PDB entry 8JX8 | electron microscopy, 3.30 A resolution | chains A and B of the 10 polymer chains in the assembly

[Chain A (and B)]
Name: LDL receptor related protein 2
From: Rattus norvegicus
Notes: chain B of this document is another copy of the same molecule, construct and numbering; everything in this record applies to it too
UniProt: A0A0G2K9W7 (A0A0G2K9W7_RAT); numbering as in UniProt (aligned over 1-4660)
Sequence (4660 residues; row label = number of the first residue in the row):
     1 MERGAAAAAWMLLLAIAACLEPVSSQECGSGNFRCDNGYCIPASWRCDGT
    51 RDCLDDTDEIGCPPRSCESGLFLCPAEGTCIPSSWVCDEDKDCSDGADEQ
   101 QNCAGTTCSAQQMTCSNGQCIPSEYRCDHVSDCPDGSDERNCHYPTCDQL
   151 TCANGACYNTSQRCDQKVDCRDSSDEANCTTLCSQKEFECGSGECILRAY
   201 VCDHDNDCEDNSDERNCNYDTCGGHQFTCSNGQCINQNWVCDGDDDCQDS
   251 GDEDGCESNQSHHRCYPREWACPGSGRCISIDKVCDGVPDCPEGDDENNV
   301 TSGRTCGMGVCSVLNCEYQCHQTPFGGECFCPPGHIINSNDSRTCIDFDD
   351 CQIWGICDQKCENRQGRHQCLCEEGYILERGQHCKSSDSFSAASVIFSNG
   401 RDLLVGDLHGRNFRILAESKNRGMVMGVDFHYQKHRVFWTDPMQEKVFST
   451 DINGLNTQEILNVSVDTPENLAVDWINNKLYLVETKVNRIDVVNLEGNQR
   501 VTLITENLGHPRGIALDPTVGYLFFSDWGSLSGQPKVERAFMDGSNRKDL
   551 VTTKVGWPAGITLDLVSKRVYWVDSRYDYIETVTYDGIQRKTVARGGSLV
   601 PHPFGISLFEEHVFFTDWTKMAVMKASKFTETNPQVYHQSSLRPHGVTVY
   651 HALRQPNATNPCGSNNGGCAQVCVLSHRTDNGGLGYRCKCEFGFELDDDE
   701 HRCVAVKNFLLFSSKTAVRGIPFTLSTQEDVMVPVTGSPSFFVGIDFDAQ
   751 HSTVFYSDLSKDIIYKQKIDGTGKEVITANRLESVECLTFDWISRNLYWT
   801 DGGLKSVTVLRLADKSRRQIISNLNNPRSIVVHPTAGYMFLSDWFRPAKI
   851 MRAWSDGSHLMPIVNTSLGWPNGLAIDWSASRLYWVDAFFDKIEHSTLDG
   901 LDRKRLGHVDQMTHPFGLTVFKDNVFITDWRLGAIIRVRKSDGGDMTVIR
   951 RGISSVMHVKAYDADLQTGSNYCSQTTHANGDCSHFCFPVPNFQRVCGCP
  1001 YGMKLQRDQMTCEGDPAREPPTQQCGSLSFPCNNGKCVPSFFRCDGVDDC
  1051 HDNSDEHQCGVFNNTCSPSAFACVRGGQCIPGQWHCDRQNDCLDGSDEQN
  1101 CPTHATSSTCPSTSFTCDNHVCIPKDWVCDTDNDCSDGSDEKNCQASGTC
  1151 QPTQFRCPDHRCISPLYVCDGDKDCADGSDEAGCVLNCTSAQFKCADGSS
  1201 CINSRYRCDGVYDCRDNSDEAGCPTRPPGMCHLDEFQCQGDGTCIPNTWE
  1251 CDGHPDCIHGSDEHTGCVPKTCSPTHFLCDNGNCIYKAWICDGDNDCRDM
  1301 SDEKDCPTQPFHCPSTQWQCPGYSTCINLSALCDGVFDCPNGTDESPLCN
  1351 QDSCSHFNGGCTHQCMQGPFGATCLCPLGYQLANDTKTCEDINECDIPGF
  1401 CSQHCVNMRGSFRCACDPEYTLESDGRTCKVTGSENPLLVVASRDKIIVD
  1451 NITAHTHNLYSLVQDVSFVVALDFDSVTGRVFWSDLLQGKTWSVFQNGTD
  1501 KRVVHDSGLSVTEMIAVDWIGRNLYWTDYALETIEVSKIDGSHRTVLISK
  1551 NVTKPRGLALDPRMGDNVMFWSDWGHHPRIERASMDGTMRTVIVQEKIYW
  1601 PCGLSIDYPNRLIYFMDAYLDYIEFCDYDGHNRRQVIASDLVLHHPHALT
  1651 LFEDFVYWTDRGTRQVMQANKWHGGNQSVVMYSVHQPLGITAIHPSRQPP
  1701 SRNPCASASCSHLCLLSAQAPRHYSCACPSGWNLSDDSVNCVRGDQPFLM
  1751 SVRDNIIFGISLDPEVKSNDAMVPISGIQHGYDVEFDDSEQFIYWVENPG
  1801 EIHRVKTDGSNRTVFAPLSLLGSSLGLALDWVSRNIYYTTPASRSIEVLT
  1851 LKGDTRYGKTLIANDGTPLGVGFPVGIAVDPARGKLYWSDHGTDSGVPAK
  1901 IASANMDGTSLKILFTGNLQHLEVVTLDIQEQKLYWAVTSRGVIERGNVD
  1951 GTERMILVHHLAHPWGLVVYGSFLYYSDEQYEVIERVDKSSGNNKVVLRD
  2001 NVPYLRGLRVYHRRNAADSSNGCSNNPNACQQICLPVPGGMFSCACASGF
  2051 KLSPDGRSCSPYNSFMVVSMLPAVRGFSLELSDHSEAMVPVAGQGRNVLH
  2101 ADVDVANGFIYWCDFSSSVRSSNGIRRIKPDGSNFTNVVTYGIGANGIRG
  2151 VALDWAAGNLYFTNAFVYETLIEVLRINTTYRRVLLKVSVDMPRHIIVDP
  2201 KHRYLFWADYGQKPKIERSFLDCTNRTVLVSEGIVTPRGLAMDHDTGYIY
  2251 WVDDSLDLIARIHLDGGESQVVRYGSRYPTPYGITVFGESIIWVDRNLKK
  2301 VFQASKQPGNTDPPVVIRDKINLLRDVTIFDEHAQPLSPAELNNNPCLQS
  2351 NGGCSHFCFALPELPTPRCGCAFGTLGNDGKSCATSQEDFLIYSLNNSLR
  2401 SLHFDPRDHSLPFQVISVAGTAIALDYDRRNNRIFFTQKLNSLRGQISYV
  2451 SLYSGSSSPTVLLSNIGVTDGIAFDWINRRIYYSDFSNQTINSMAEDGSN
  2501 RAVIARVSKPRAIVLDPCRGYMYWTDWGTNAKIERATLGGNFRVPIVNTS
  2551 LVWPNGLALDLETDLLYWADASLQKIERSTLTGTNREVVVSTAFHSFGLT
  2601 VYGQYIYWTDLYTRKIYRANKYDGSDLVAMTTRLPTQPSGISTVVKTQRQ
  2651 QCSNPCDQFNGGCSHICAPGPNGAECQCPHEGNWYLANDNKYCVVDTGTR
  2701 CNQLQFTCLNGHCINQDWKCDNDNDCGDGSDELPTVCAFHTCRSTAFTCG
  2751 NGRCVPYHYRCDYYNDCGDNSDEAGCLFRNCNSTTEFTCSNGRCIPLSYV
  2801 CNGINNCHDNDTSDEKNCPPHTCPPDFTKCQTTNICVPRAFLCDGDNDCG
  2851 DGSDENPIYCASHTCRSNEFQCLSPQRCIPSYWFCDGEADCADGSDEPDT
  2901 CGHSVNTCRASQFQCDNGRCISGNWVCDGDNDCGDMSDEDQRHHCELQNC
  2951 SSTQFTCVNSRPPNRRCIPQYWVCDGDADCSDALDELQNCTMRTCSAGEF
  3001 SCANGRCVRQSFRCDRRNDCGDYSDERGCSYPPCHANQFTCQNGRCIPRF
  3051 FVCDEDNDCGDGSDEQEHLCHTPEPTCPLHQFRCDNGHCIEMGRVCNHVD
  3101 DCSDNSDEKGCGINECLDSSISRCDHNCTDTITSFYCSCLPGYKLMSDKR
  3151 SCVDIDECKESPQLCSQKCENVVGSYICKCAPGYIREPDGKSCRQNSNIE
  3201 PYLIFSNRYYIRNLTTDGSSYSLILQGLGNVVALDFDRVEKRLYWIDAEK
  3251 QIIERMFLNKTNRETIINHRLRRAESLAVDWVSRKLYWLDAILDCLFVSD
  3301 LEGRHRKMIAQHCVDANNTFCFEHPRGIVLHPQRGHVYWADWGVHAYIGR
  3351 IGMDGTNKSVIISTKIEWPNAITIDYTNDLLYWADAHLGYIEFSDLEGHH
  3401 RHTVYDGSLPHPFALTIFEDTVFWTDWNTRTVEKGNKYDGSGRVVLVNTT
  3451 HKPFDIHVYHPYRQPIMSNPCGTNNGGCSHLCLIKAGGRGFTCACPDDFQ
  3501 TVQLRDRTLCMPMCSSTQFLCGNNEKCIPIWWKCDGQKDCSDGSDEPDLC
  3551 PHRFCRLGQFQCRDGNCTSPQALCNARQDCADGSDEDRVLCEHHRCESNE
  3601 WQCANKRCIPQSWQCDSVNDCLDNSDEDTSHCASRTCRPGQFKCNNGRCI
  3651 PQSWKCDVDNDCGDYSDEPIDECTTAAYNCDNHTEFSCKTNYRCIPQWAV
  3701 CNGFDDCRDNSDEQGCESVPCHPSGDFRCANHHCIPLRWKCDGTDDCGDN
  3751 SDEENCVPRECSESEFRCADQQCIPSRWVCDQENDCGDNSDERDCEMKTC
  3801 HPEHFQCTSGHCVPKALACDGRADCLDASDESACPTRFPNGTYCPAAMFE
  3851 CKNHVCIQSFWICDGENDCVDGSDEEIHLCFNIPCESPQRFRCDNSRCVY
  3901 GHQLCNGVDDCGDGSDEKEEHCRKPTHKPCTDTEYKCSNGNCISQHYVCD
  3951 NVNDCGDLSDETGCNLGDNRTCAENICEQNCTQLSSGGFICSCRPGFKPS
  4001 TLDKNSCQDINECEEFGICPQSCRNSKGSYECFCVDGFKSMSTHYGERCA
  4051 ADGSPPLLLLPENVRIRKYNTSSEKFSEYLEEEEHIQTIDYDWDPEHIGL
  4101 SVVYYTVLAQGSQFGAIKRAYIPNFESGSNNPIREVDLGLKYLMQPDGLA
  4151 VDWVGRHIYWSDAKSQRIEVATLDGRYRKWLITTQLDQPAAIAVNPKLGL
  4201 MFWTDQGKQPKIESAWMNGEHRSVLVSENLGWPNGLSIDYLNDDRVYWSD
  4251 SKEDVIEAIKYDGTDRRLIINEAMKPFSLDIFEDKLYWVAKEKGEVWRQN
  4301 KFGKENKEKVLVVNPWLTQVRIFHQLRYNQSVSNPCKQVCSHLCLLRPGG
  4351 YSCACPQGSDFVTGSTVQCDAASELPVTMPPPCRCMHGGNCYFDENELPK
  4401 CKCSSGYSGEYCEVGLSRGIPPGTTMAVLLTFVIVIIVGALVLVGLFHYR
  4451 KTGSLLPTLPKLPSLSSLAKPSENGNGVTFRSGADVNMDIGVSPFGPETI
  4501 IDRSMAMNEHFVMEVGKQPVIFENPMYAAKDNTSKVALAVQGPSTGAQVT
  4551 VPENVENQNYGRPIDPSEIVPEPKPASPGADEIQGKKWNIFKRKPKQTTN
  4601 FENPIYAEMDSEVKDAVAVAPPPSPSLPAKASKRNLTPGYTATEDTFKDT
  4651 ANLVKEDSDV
Disordered / not traced: 1-1305, 2742-4660 (chain B: 1-1307, 2742-4660)
Disulfides: Cys-1313/Cys-1326, Cys-1320/Cys-1339, Cys-1333/Cys-1349, Cys-1354/Cys-1365, Cys-1361/Cys-1374, Cys-1376/Cys-1389, Cys-1395/Cys-1405, Cys-1401/Cys-1414, Cys-1416/Cys-1429, Cys-1710/Cys-1726, Cys-1728/Cys-1741, Cys-2023/Cys-2034, Cys-2030/Cys-2044, Cys-2046/Cys-2059, Cys-2347/Cys-2358, Cys-2354/Cys-2369, Cys-2371/Cys-2383, Cys-2518/Cys-2652, Cys-2656/Cys-2667, Cys-2663/Cys-2676, Cys-2678/Cys-2693, Cys-2701/Cys-2713, Cys-2708/Cys-2726, Cys-2720/Cys-2737
Glycans and other covalent adducts: N-acetylglucosamine (NAG) linked to Asn-1384, Asn-1451, Asn-1497, Asn-1551, Asn-1676, Asn-1733, Asn-1811, Asn-2134, Asn-2178, Asn-2225, Asn-2396, Asn-2488, Asn-2548; 2-acetamido-2-deoxy-alpha-D-galactopyranose (A2G) linked to Thr-2741
Metal / ion sites: Ca2+ site 1: Ala-1331, Asp-1334, Val-1336, Asp-1338, Asp-1344, Glu-1345; Ca2+ site 2: Asp-1391, Ile-1392, Glu-1394, Asn-1407, Met-1408, Ser-1411; Ca2+ site 3: Ala-1618, Asp-1621, His-1644; Ni2+: His-1921, Glu-1923, His-1963 (shared with 1 residue of chain J); Ca2+ site 4: Asn-2001 (shared with Asp-2254(B), Asp-2257(B), Pro-2279(B) of chain B); Ca2+ site 5: Asp-2254, Asp-2257, Pro-2279 (shared with Asn-2001(B) of chain B); Ca2+ site 6: Trp-2718, Asp-2721, Asp-2723, Asp-2725, Asp-2731, Glu-2732

[Interface between chain A and chain B]
Contacting residue pairs - 86 pairs, chain A then chain B:
  Trp-1574(A) / Gln-2212(B)  hydrogen bond (backbone-side chain)
  Gly-1575(A) / Gln-2212(B)  hydrogen bond (backbone-side chain)
  His-1576(A) / Gln-2212(B)
  His-1576(A) / Lys-2213(B)  hydrogen bond (backbone-backbone)
  His-1576(A) / Pro-2214(B)
  His-1576(A) / Val-2235(B)
  His-1577(A) / Pro-2214(B)
  Pro-1578(A) / Gln-2212(B)
  Tyr-1599(A) / Val-2190(B)
  Tyr-1599(A) / Met-2192(B)
  Tyr-1599(A) / Gln-2212(B)  hydrogen bond (backbone-side chain)
  Trp-1600(A) / Gln-2212(B)
  Tyr-1619(A) / Tyr-2168(B)  hydrogen bond (side chain-backbone)
  Tyr-1619(A) / Ser-2189(B)  hydrogen bond (side chain-backbone)
  Ser-1639(A) / Ser-2625(B)
  Ser-1639(A) / Leu-2627(B)
  Asp-1640(A) / Ser-2591(B)
  Asp-1640(A) / Thr-2592(B)  hydrogen bond
  Leu-1641(A) / Thr-2592(B)
  Leu-1641(A) / Phe-2594(B)  hydrophobic
  Leu-1641(A) / Leu-2627(B)  hydrophobic
  Val-1642(A) / Thr-2592(B)  hydrogen bond (backbone-side chain)
  Thr-1893(A) / Ser-1940(B)
  Asp-1894(A) / His-1921(B)  salt bridge
  Asp-1894(A) / Ser-1940(B)
  Ser-1895(A) / Thr-1939(B)
  Ser-1895(A) / Ser-1940(B)  hydrogen bond (backbone-backbone)
  His-1921(A) / Asp-1894(B)  salt bridge
  Ser-1940(A) / Thr-1893(B)
  Ser-1940(A) / Asp-1894(B)
  Ser-1940(A) / Ser-1895(B)
  Tyr-1976(A) / Arg-2277(B)
  Gln-1980(A) / Pro-2279(B)
  Gln-1980(A) / Asn-2297(B)  hydrogen bond (backbone-side chain)
  Gln-1980(A) / Leu-2298(B)
  Gln-1980(A) / Lys-2299(B)
  Tyr-1981(A) / Ser-2276(B)
  Tyr-1981(A) / Arg-2277(B)
  Tyr-1981(A) / Pro-2279(B)  hydrophobic
  Tyr-1981(A) / Leu-2298(B)  hydrophobic
  Glu-1982(A) / Asn-2297(B)  hydrogen bond
  Val-1983(A) / Ser-2276(B)
  Glu-1985(A) / Ser-2276(B)
  Glu-1985(A) / Arg-2277(B)  salt bridge
  Lys-1995(A) / Arg-2277(B)
  Val-1997(A) / Ser-2276(B)
  Asn-2001(A) / Asp-2254(B)
  Asn-2001(A) / Ser-2255(B)  hydrogen bond (side chain-backbone)
  Asn-2001(A) / Asp-2257(B)
  Tyr-2168(A) / Tyr-1619(B)  hydrogen bond (backbone-side chain)
  Ser-2189(A) / Tyr-1619(B)  hydrogen bond (backbone-side chain)
  Val-2190(A) / Tyr-1599(B)
  Gln-2212(A) / Trp-1574(B)  hydrogen bond (side chain-backbone)
  Gln-2212(A) / Gly-1575(B)  hydrogen bond (side chain-backbone)
  Gln-2212(A) / His-1576(B)
  Gln-2212(A) / Pro-1578(B)
  Gln-2212(A) / Tyr-1599(B)  hydrogen bond (side chain-backbone)
  Gln-2212(A) / Trp-1600(B)
  Lys-2213(A) / His-1576(B)  hydrogen bond (backbone-backbone)
  Lys-2213(A) / His-1577(B)
  Pro-2214(A) / His-1576(B)
  Pro-2214(A) / His-1577(B)
  Asp-2254(A) / Asn-2001(B)
  Ser-2255(A) / Asn-2001(B)  hydrogen bond (backbone-side chain)
  Asp-2257(A) / Asn-2001(B)  hydrogen bond
  Ser-2276(A) / Tyr-1981(B)
  Ser-2276(A) / Val-1983(B)
  Ser-2276(A) / Glu-1985(B)  hydrogen bond
  Arg-2277(A) / Tyr-1976(B)
  Arg-2277(A) / Tyr-1981(B)
  Arg-2277(A) / Glu-1985(B)  salt bridge
  Arg-2277(A) / Lys-1995(B)
  Pro-2279(A) / Gln-1980(B)
  Pro-2279(A) / Tyr-1981(B)  hydrophobic
  Asn-2297(A) / Gln-1980(B)  hydrogen bond (backbone-side chain)
  Asn-2297(A) / Glu-1982(B)  hydrogen bond
  Leu-2298(A) / Gln-1980(B)
  Leu-2298(A) / Tyr-1981(B)  hydrophobic
  Ser-2591(A) / Asp-1640(B)
  Thr-2592(A) / Asp-1640(B)  hydrogen bond
  Thr-2592(A) / Leu-1641(B)
  Thr-2592(A) / Val-1642(B)
  Phe-2594(A) / Leu-1641(B)  hydrophobic
  Ser-2625(A) / Ser-1639(B)
  Leu-2627(A) / Ser-1639(B)
  Leu-2627(A) / Leu-1641(B)  hydrophobic
Interface residues without a listed pair, chain A (57 interface residues in all): Gln-1677, Gly-1896, Gln-1920, Thr-1939, His-1960, Leu-1961, Ala-1962, Asp-2000, Met-2192, Gly-2211, Ala-2593, Tyr-2617
Interface residues without a listed pair, chain B (62 interface residues in all): Leu-1620, Ala-1899, Gln-1920, Arg-1941, Gly-1942, His-1960, Leu-1961, Ala-1962, Val-1997, Glu-2169, Gly-2211, Ala-2593, Trp-2608, Tyr-2617

[Overview]
57 residues of chain A and 62 residues of chain B are in contact; the contacts include 24 hydrogen bonds and 4
salt bridges. Polar contacts include Asp-1894(A)/His-1921(B), Glu-1985(A)/Arg-2277(B) and
Trp-1574(A)/Gln-2212(B).
Both chains are LDL receptor related protein 2 (Rattus norvegicus). Entry 8JX8 (rat megalin head) was
determined by electron microscopy, deposited together with 8JUT, 8JUU, 8JX9, 8JXA, 8JXB, 8JXC and 5 further
entries.
